Entry 6OCO (X-ray diffraction, 2.58 A resolution); this record covers chains A and B.

# Chain A
Protein: Phosphatidylinositol 4,5-bisphosphate 3-kinase catalytic subunit delta isoform
From: Homo sapiens
Notes: EC 2.7.1.153; fragment: pi3-kinase p110 delta and p85 fragment
Reference sequence: O00329 (PK3CD_HUMAN); residue numbers follow UniProt; this construct covers 17-1031
Amino-acid sequence (1015 residues; each row starts with the number of its first residue):
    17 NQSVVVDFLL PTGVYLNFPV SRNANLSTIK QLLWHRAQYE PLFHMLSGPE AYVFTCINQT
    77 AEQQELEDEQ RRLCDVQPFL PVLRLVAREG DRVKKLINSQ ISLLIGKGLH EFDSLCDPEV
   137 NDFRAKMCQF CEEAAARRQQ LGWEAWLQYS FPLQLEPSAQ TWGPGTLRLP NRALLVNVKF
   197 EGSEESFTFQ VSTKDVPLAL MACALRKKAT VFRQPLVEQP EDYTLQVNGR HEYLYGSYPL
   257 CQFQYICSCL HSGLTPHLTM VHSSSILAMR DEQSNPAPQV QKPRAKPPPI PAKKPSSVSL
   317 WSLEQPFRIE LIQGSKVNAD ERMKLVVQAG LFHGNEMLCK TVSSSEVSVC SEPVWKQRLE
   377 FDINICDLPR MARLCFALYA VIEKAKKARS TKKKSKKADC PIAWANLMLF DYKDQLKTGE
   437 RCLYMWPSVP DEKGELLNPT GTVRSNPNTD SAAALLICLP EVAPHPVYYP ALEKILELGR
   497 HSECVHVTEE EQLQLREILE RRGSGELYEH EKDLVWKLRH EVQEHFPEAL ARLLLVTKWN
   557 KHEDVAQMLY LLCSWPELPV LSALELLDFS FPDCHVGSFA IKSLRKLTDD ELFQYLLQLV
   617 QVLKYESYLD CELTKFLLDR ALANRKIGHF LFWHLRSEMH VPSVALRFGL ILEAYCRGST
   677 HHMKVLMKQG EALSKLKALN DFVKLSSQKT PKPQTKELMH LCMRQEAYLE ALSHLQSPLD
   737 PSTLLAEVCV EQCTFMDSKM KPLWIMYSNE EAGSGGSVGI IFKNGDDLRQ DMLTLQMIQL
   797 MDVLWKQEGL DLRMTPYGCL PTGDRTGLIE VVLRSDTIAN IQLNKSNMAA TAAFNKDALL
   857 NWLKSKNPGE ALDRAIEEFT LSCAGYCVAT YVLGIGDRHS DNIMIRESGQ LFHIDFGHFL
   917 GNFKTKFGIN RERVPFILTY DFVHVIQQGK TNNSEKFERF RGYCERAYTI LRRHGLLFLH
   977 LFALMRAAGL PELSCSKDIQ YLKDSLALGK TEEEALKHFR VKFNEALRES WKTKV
Not modelled in the structure: 174-184, 226-232, 290-314, 403-414, 498-503, 519-523, 841-851, 920-927
UniProt features mapped onto this chain:
  - region: Phe751 to Lys757 (G-loop), Gly890 to Asn898 (Catalytic loop), His909 to Thr935 (Activation loop)
  - modified residue: Tyr524 (Phosphotyrosine)
  - natural variant: Glu1021 (E1021K: In IMD14A)
  - mutagenesis: Arg894 (R894P: Abolishes lipid and protein kinase activities)

# Chain B
Protein: Phosphatidylinositol 3-kinase regulatory subunit alpha
From: Bos taurus
Reference sequence: P23727 (P85A_BOVIN); numbering as in UniProt (aligned over 431-600)
Amino-acid sequence (170 residues; row label = number of the first residue in the row):
   431 YQQDQVVKED NIEAVGKKLH EYNTQFQEKS REYDRLYEDY TRTSQEIQMK RTAIEAFNET
   491 IKIFEEQCQT QERYSKEYIE KFKREGNETE IQRIMHNYEK LKSRISEIVD SRRRLEEDLK
   551 KQAAEYREID KRMNSIKPDL IQLRKTRDQY LMWLTQKGVR QKKLNEWLGN
UniProt features mapped onto this chain:
  - modified residue (Phosphotyrosine): Tyr467, Tyr580

# How chain A and chain B interact
Residue-residue contacts (75):
  Asp23(A) with Phe494(B); Arg534(B), salt bridge
  Leu25(A) with Ile493(B), hydrophobic; Gln497(B); Leu531(B), hydrophobic
  Leu26(A) with Gln497(B), hydrogen bond (backbone-side chain)
  Pro27(A) with Thr500(B)
  Thr28(A) with Tyr504(B)
  Gly29(A) with Gln497(B), hydrogen bond (backbone-side chain); Gln501(B); Leu531(B)
  Val30(A) with Gln497(B), hydrogen bond (backbone-side chain); Asn527(B)
  Tyr31(A) with Asn527(B), hydrogen bond (backbone-side chain); Lys530(B); Leu531(B), hydrophobic; Arg534(B)
  Tyr55(A) with Arg523(B), hydrogen bond (backbone-side chain)
  Glu56(A) with Arg523(B); Asn527(B), hydrogen bond
  Pro57(A) with Arg523(B); Ile524(B), hydrophobic
  Leu58(A) with Tyr504(B), hydrophobic
  Met61(A) with Tyr504(B); Tyr508(B), hydrogen bond
  Ile73(A) with Ala486(B); Glu489(B); Thr490(B); Ile493(B), hydrophobic
  Ala77(A) with Thr482(B); Ala486(B)
  Gln79(A) with Glu489(B); Ile493(B)
  Phe95(A) with Ala483(B); Ala486(B), hydrophobic; Phe487(B), hydrophobic; Thr490(B)
  Leu96(A) with Phe487(B), hydrophobic
  Val98(A) with Phe494(B), hydrophobic
  Arg100(A) with Ile493(B); Glu496(B), salt bridge
  His126(A) with Glu485(B), salt bridge
  Glu127(A) with Thr482(B)
  Lys332(A) with Arg557(B)
  Val333(A) with Arg557(B)
  Asn334(A) with Arg557(B), hydrogen bond; Asp560(B), hydrogen bond; Asn564(B), hydrogen bond (backbone-side chain)
  Ala335(A) with Lys561(B)
  Ser367(A) with Arg557(B), hydrogen bond
  Asp415(A) with Ile571(B)
  Cys416(A) with Asn564(B), hydrogen bond (side chain-backbone); Lys567(B); Pro568(B), hydrophobic
  Pro417(A) with Lys567(B), hydrogen bond (backbone-side chain); Ile571(B)
  Ile418(A) with Asn564(B); Lys567(B), hydrogen bond (backbone-side chain)
  Pro443(A) with Tyr470(B)
  Ser444(A) with Tyr463(B); Lys567(B), hydrogen bond (backbone-side chain)
  Val445(A) with Tyr463(B)
  Pro446(A) with Tyr463(B); Leu570(B), hydrophobic
  Asp447(A) with Arg574(B)
  Glu448(A) with Arg574(B)
  Pro463(A) with Arg481(B), hydrogen bond (backbone-side chain)
  Asn464(A) with Tyr556(B)
  Asp466(A) with Arg481(B), salt bridge
  Ser467(A) with Ala553(B); Tyr556(B)
  Ala468(A) with Tyr556(B)
  His656(A) with Gln475(B)
  Asp820(A) with Gln475(B)
  Glu928(A) with Asn595(B)
Other interface residues (no listed pair), chain A (46 interface residues in all): Thr465
Other interface residues (no listed pair), chain B (38 interface residues in all): Ile538

# Overview
Chain A and chain B form an interface of 46 and 38 residues respectively; the contacts include 16 hydrogen
bonds and 4 salt bridges. Polar pairs include Asp23(A)-Arg534(B), Arg100(A)-Glu496(B) and His126(A)-Glu485(B).
UniProt lists one mutagenesis site on chain A.
Here chain A is Phosphatidylinositol 4,5-bisphosphate 3-kinase catalytic subunit delta isoform (Homo sapiens)
and chain B is Phosphatidylinositol 3-kinase regulatory subunit alpha (Bos taurus). Entry 6OCO (Human
pi3kdelta in complex with compound 6) was determined by X-ray diffraction, deposited together with 6OCU.
